PDB entry 2HQQ | X-ray diffraction, 1.86 A resolution | chain A

Chain A:
Molecule: Ketohexokinase
From: Homo sapiens
Notes: EC 2.7.1.3
UniProt: P50053 (KHK_HUMAN); residue numbers follow UniProt; this construct covers 1-298
Chain sequence (298 residues; numbered 1 to 298; the number before each row is that of its first residue):
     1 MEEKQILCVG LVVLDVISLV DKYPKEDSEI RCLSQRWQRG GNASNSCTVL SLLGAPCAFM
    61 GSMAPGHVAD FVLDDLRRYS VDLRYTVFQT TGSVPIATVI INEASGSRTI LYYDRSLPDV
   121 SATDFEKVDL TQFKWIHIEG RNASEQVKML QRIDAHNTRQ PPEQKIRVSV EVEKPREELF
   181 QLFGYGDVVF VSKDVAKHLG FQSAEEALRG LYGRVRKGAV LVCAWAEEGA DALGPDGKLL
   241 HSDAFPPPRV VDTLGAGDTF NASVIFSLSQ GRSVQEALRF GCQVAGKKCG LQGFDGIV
Disordered / not traced: 1-2
Curated features (UniProtKB/Swiss-Prot):
  - binding site (beta-D-fructose): Asp-15, Gly-41, Asn-42, Asn-45, Asp-258
  - binding site (ATP): Arg-108, Ala-226 to Gly-229, Gly-255 to Asp-258
  - natural variant: Gly-40 (G40R: In FRUCT), Ala-43 (A43T: In FRUCT)
From the paper describing this entry:
  - conformationally variable residues (side-chain flip): Tyr-112
  - catalytic residues: Asp-258 (proposed by the authors, not directly observed)
  - disease-associated variants - G40R: abolished catalytic activity (citing earlier work)
  - disease-associated variants - A43T: decreased stability (citing earlier work)
  - disease-associated variants - A43T: unchanged catalytic activity (citing earlier work)

Summary:
Curated annotation (UniProt) lists 5 beta-D-fructose-binding residues and 9 ATP-binding residues. The paper
reports the catalytic residue Asp-258; G40R abolishes catalytic activity.
Chain A is Ketohexokinase (Homo sapiens); the structure, Crystal structure of human ketohexokinase complexed
to different sugar molecules, was determined by X-ray diffraction together with 2HW1 from the same study.
